5LCX - chain A; structure by X-ray diffraction, 1.71 A resolution.

# Chain A
Protein: (-)-isopiperitenone reductase
Source organism: Mentha piperita
Notes: EC 1.3.1.82
UniProtKB: Q6WAU1 (IPIPR_MENPI); numbering as in UniProt (aligned over 1-314)
Chain sequence (316 residues; each row starts with the number of its first residue; numbers below 1 keep their minus sign (Gly-1 is residue -1)):
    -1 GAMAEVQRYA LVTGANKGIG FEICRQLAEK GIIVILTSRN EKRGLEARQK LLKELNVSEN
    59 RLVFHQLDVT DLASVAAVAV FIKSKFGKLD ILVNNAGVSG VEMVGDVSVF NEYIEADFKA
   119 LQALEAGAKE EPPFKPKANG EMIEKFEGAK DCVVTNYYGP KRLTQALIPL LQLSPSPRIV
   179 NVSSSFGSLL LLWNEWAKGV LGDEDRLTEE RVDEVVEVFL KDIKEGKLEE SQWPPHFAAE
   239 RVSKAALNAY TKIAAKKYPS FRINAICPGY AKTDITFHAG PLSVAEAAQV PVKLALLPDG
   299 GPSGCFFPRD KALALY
Disordered / not traced: -1 to 4
Construct notes: expression tag (-1 to 0)
Ligand contacts: NADP (NAP; NADP nicotinamide-adenine-dinucleotide phosphate): Gly12, Ala13, Asn14, Lys15, Gly16, Ile17, Gly18, Arg37, Arg41, Leu65, Asp66, Val67, Thr68, Asn93, Ala94, Gly95, Val96, Thr153, Val180, Ser181, Ser182, Glu238, Lys242, Cys265, Pro266, Gly267, Tyr268, Ala269, Thr271, Asp272, Ile273, Thr274
Reported in the primary citation:
  - catalytic residues: Glu238, Lys242 (proposed by the authors, not directly observed)
  - specificity-determining residues: Glu238

# Overview
Chain A binds NADP. From the paper: catalytic residues Glu238 and Lys242; the specificity determinant Glu238.
Chain A is (-)-isopiperitenone reductase (Mentha piperita); the structure, Isopiperitenone reductase from
Mentha piperita in complex with NADP, was determined by X-ray diffraction together with 5L4S, 5L51, 5L53 and
5LDG from the same study.
